Entry 2UU7 (X-ray diffraction, 3.00 A resolution); this record covers chains A and G of the 10 polymer chains in the assembly.

[Chain A (and G)]
Name: Glutamine synthetase
Source organism: Canis familiaris
Notes: EC 6.3.1.2; chain G of this document is another copy of the same molecule, construct and numbering; everything in this record applies to it too
UniProtKB: Q8HZM5 (GLNA_CANFA); residues 2-373 here correspond to UniProt positions 1-372 (UniProt number = residue number - 1)
Sequence (381 residues; row label = number of the first residue in the row):
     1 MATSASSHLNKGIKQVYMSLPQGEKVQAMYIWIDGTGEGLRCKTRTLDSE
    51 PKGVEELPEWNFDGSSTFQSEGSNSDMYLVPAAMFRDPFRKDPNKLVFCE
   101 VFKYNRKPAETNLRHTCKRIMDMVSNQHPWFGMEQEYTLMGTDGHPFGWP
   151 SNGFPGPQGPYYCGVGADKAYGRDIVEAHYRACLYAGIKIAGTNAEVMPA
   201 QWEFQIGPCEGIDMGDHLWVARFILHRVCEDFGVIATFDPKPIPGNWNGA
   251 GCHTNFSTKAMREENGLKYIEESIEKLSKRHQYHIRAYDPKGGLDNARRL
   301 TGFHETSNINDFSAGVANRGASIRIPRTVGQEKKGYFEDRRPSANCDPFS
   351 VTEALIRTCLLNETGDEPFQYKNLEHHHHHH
Disordered / not traced: 1-2, 373-381
Metal / ion sites: Mg2+: Glu-136, Glu-196, Glu-203
What the authors report for this chain:
  - self-association interface (contacts with another copy of this molecule); pairs are residue here / residue on that copy: Phe-154/Phe-154 (backbone contact), Pro-150
  - Mg2+ coordination: Glu-136
  - conformationally variable residues (order/disorder transition): Ser-70 to Asn-74, Arg-319

[How chain A and chain G interact]
Pairs across the interface (13):
  Pro-150(A) / Ser-151(G)
  Pro-150(A) / Asn-152(G)
  Pro-150(A) / Gly-153(G)
  Ser-151(A) / Pro-150(G)
  Asn-152(A) / Pro-150(G)
  Gly-153(A) / Pro-150(G)
  Gly-153(A) / Phe-154(G)
  Phe-154(A) / Gly-153(G)
  Phe-154(A) / Phe-154(G)  hydrogen bond (backbone-backbone)
  Phe-154(A) / Pro-155(G)
  Phe-154(A) / Gly-156(G)
  Pro-155(A) / Phe-154(G)
  Gly-156(A) / Phe-154(G)

[Summary]
The chain A/chain G interface involves 7 residues from each chain, with 1 hydrogen bond. Its one hydrogen
bond, Phe-154(A)/Phe-154(G), is backbone to backbone. The Mg2+ site is built by Glu-136(A), Glu-196(A) and
Glu-203(A). From the paper: Mg2+ coordination by Glu-136(A); conformational variability at Ser-70(A) and
Arg-319(A).
Both chains are Glutamine synthetase (Canis familiaris). Entry 2UU7 (Crystal structure of apo glutamine
synthetase from dog (Canis familiaris)) was determined by X-ray diffraction (same publication as 2QC8 and
2OJW).
